8H0Q - chains A and E of the 6 polymer chains in the assembly; structure by electron microscopy, 3.30 A resolution.

== Chain A ==
Name: G-alpha q
Source organism: Homo sapiens
Chain sequence (361 residues; row label = number of the first residue in the row; note: 143 numbers in that range are skipped by the numbering (no residue carries them; nothing is unmodelled there); a row labelled like 61A-61Z holds insertion residues (61A, then the next letters in order)):
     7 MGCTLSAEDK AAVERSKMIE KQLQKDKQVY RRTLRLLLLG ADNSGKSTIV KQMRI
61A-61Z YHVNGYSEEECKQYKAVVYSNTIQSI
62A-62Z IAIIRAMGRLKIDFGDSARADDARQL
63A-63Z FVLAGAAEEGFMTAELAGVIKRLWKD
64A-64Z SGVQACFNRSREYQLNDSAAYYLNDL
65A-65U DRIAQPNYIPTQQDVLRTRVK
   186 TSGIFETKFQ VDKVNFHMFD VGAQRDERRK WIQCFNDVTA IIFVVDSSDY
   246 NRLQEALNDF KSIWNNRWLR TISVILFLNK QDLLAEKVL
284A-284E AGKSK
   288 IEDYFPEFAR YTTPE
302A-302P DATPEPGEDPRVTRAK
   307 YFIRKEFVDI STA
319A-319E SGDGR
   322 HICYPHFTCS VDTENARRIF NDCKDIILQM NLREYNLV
Not modelled in the structure: 7-10, 61A-61Z, 62A-62Z, 63A-63Z, 64A-64Z, 65A-65U, 284A-284E, 302A-302P, 319A-319E

== Chain E ==
Name: scFv16
Source organism: Mus musculus
Notes: antibody fragment or engineered binder
Chain sequence (247 residues; numbered 1 to 247; the number before each row is that of its first residue):
     1 VQLVESGGGL VQPGGSRKLS CSASGFAFSS FGMHWVRQAP EKGLEWVAYI SSGSGTIYYA
    61 DTVKGRFTIS RDDPKNTLFL QMTSLRSEDT AMYYCVRSIY YYGSSPFDFW GQGTTLTVSA
   121 GGGGSGGGGS GGGGSADIVM TQATSSVPVT PGESVSISCR SSKSLLHSNG NTYLYWFLQR
   181 PGQSPQLLIY RMSNLASGVP DRFSGSGSGT AFTLTISRLE AEDVGVYYCM QHLEYPLTFG
   241 AGTKLEL
Not modelled in the structure: 120-135
Disulfide bonds: Cys-21/Cys-95

== How chain A and chain E interact ==
Contacting residue pairs (25; chain A residue first):
  Leu-11(A) with His-167(E), hydrogen bond (backbone-side chain); Tyr-235(E)
  Ser-12(A) with Tyr-173(E); His-232(E), hydrogen bond (side chain-backbone); Leu-233(E), hydrogen bond (side chain-backbone); Tyr-235(E)
  Ala-13(A) with His-232(E); Leu-233(E), hydrogen bond (backbone-backbone); Glu-234(E); Tyr-235(E), hydrophobic
  Glu-14(A) with Tyr-100(E); Tyr-101(E); Ser-104(E), hydrogen bond; Tyr-173(E); Arg-191(E), salt bridge; His-232(E)
  Lys-16(A) with Tyr-58(E), hydrogen bond; Tyr-235(E)
  Ala-17(A) with Tyr-100(E), hydrophobic
  Glu-20(A) with Ser-51(E), hydrogen bond; Thr-56(E), hydrogen bond
  Arg-21(A) with Ile-99(E); Tyr-100(E); Tyr-101(E)
  Met-24(A) with Ser-52(E)
Interface residues without a listed pair, chain A (10 interface residues in all): Ala-18
Interface residues without a listed pair, chain E (19 interface residues in all): Ser-30, Gly-53, Gly-55, Tyr-175

== Summary ==
Chain A and chain E form an interface of 10 and 19 residues respectively; the contacts include 8 hydrogen
bonds and 1 salt bridge. Polar pairs include Glu-14(A)/Arg-191(E), Leu-11(A)/His-167(E) and
Ser-12(A)/His-232(E).
Chain A is G-alpha q (Homo sapiens) and chain E is scFv16 (Mus musculus); the structure, Structure of the
GRP14-27-GRPR-Gq complex, was determined by electron microscopy together with 8H0P from the same study.
